3P5T - chains A and M of the 4 polymer chains in the assembly; structure by X-ray diffraction, 2.70 A resolution.

== Chain A ==
Molecule: Cleavage and polyadenylation specificity factor subunit 5
Organism: Homo sapiens
Reference sequence: O43809 (CPSF5_HUMAN); numbering as in UniProt (aligned over 34-227)
Chain sequence (202 residues; row label = number of the first residue in the row):
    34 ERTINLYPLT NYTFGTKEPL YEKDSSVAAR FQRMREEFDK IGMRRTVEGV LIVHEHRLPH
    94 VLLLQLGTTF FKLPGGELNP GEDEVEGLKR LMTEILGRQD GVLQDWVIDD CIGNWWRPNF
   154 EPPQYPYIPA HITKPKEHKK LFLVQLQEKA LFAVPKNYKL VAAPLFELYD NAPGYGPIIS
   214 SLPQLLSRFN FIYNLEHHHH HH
Not modelled in the structure: 230-235
Sequence notes: expression tag (228-235)
Swiss-Prot annotation at these positions:
  - region: Thr102 to Phe104 (Interaction with RNA)
  - motif: Gly109 to Gly130 (Nudix box)
  - site (Interaction with RNA): Glu55, Arg63
  - modified residue: Tyr40 (Phosphotyrosine), Lys56 (N6-acetyllysine)

== Chain M ==
Molecule: Cleavage and polyadenylation specificity factor subunit 6
Organism: Homo sapiens
Reference sequence: Q16630 (CPSF6_HUMAN); residue numbers follow UniProt; this construct covers 80-161
Chain sequence (90 residues; each row starts with the number of its first residue):
    80 RIALYIGNLT WWTTDEDLTE AVHSLGVNDI LEIKFFENRA NGQSKGFALV GVGSEASSKK
   140 LMDLLPKREL HGQNPVVTPS NKLEHHHHHH
Not modelled in the structure: 80, 162-169
Sequence notes: engineered mutation Ser159 (Cys in Q16630); expression tag (162-169)
Swiss-Prot annotation at these positions:
  - modified residue: Thr157 (Phosphothreonine)

== Interface between chain A and chain M ==
Residue-residue contacts - 26 pairs, chain A then chain M:
  Asn152(A) with Glu116(M)
  Glu154(A) with Lys113(M), salt bridge
  Tyr158(A) with Asn117(M); Arg118(M), hydrogen bond (side chain-backbone); Ala119(M); Asn120(M); Gly121(M), hydrogen bond (side chain-backbone)
  Tyr160(A) with Asn120(M), hydrogen bond (side chain-backbone)
  Pro162(A) with Gly121(M)
  Ala163(A) with Trp90(M), hydrophobic; Trp91(M); Thr93(M)
  His164(A) with Trp90(M); Thr92(M); Thr93(M); Asp94(M); Phe114(M); Glu116(M), salt bridge; Gly121(M); Ser123(M)
  Ile165(A) with Glu116(M)
  Thr166(A) with Thr93(M); Asp94(M), hydrogen bond; Glu95(M)
  Lys167(A) with Asp94(M); Glu95(M), salt bridge
Other interface residues (no listed pair), chain A (12 interface residues in all): Pro151, Pro156
Other interface residues (no listed pair), chain M (16 interface residues in all): Gln122

== Overview ==
Chain A and chain M form an interface of 12 and 16 residues respectively; the contacts include 4 hydrogen
bonds and 3 salt bridges. Polar pairs include Glu154(A)-Lys113(M), His164(A)-Glu116(M) and Lys167(A)-Glu95(M).
Here chain A is Cleavage and polyadenylation specificity factor subunit 5 and chain M is Cleavage and
polyadenylation specificity factor subunit 6, both from Homo sapiens. Entry 3P5T (CFIm25-CFIm68 complex) was
determined by X-ray diffraction.
